Entry 4HH2 (X-ray diffraction, 2.80 A resolution); this record covers chains A and B of the 4 polymer chains in the assembly.

# Chain A (and B)
Name: Transcriptional regulator, PpsR
Source organism: Rhodobacter sphaeroides
Notes: chain B of this document is another copy of the same molecule, construct and numbering; everything in this record applies to it too
UniProtKB: Q3J179 (Q3J179_RHOS4); residues 2-379 here = UniProt positions 2-379
Amino-acid sequence (384 residues; row label = number of the first residue in the row; numbers below 1 keep their minus sign (Gly-4 is residue -4)):
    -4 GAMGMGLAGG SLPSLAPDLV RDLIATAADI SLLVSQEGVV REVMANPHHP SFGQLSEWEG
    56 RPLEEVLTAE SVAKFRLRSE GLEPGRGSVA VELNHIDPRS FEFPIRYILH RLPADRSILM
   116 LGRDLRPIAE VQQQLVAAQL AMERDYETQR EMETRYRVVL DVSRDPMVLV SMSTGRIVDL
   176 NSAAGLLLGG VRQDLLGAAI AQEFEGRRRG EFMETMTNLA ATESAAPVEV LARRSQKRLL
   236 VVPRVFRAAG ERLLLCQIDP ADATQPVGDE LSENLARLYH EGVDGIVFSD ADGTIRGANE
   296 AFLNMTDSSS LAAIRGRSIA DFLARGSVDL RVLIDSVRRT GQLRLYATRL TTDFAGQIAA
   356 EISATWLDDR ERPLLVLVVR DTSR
Unresolved in the structure: -4 to 5, 259-261, 379 (chain B: -4 to 5, 259-262, 379)
Sequence notes: expression tag (-4 to 1)

# Interface between chain A and chain B
Contacting residue pairs (193):
  Ser6(A) with Leu28(B); Arg36(B); Glu37(B), hydrogen bond
  Leu7(A) with Pro12(B); Arg16(B); Glu37(B), hydrogen bond (backbone-side chain); Met39(B), hydrophobic
  Pro8(A) with Leu28(B)
  Ser9(A) with Pro12(B)
  Leu14(A) with Leu107(B), hydrophobic; Pro108(B)
  Val15(A) with Leu10(B), hydrophobic; Val15(B), hydrophobic
  Arg16(A) with Leu7(B)
  Leu18(A) with His105(B); Leu114(B), hydrophobic; Leu116(B)
  Ile19(A) with Leu7(B), hydrophobic; Leu18(B), hydrophobic
  Thr21(A) with Ile103(B); His105(B), hydrogen bond; Leu116(B)
  Ala22(A) with Ala22(B); Ala23(B); Leu116(B); Arg118(B), hydrogen bond (backbone-side chain)
  Ala23(A) with Ala22(B); Arg118(B)
  Asp24(A) with Arg101(B), salt bridge; Arg118(B), salt bridge
  Leu28(A) with Ser6(B)
  Glu37(A) with Ser6(B); Leu7(B)
  Met39(A) with Leu7(B), hydrophobic
  Asn41(A) with Arg101(B); Ile103(B)
  His43(A) with Ser83(B), hydrogen bond; Val84(B); Ala85(B); Arg101(B); Ile103(B)
  His44(A) with Arg101(B), hydrogen bond
  Ser83(A) with His43(B), hydrogen bond
  Arg101(A) with His43(B)
  Ile103(A) with Thr21(B)
  His105(A) with Leu18(B); Thr21(B), hydrogen bond
  Leu107(A) with Pro8(B), hydrophobic; Leu14(B), hydrophobic
  Pro108(A) with Leu14(B)
  Ala109(A) with Pro8(B), hydrophobic
  Asp110(A) with Pro8(B)
  Leu114(A) with Leu18(B), hydrophobic
  Leu116(A) with Leu18(B); Thr21(B); Ala22(B), hydrophobic
  Arg118(A) with Thr21(B), hydrogen bond (side chain-backbone); Ala22(B); Asp24(B), salt bridge; Asn41(B); Arg118(B)
  Pro122(A) with Ile123(B), hydrophobic
  Ile123(A) with Pro122(B), hydrophobic; Val126(B), hydrophobic
  Val126(A) with Val126(B), hydrophobic; Gln127(B); Leu130(B), hydrophobic
  Gln129(A) with Leu130(B)
  Leu130(A) with Val126(B), hydrophobic; Gln129(B); Leu130(B), hydrophobic
  Ala133(A) with Ala133(B), hydrophobic; Met137(B)
  Ala136(A) with Met137(B), hydrophobic
  Met137(A) with Ala136(B), hydrophobic; Met137(B), hydrophobic; Asp140(B)
  Asp140(A) with Met137(B); Asp140(B)
  Glu142(A) with Ala244(B)
  Thr143(A) with Gln144(B)
  Gln144(A) with Asp140(B)
  Glu146(A) with Ala244(B)
  Glu148(A) with Met147(B)
  Thr149(A) with Phe241(B); Arg242(B); Ala243(B)
  Arg150(A) with Tyr151(B), hydrogen bond; Val173(B); Leu248(B)
  Tyr151(A) with Met147(B), hydrophobic; Arg150(B), hydrogen bond; Tyr151(B), hydrophobic; Val154(B), hydrophobic
  Val153(A) with Phe241(B), hydrophobic
  Val154(A) with Tyr151(B), hydrophobic; Met162(B), hydrophobic
  Asp156(A) with Arg239(B), salt bridge
  Val157(A) with Arg239(B); Leu250(B), hydrophobic; Gln252(B), hydrogen bond (backbone-side chain)
  Ser158(A) with Ser158(B), hydrogen bond; Asp160(B)
  Arg159(A) with Asp160(B), salt bridge; Gln252(B); Asp254(B), salt bridge
  Asp160(A) with Ser158(B); Arg159(B), salt bridge
  Met162(A) with Val154(B); Val157(B), hydrophobic; Ser158(B)
  Leu164(A) with Arg150(B)
  Val173(A) with Arg150(B)
  Arg239(A) with Val157(B)
  Phe241(A) with Thr149(B); Val153(B), hydrophobic
  Arg242(A) with Thr149(B)
  Ala243(A) with Glu146(B)
  Ala244(A) with Glu146(B)
  Leu248(A) with Arg150(B)
  Leu250(A) with Val153(B), hydrophobic; Val157(B), hydrophobic
  Gln252(A) with Val157(B), hydrogen bond (side chain-backbone); Arg159(B)
  Ile253(A) with Arg159(B)
  Asp254(A) with Arg159(B), salt bridge
  Glu265(A) with Arg291(B), salt bridge
  Leu266(A) with Phe283(B), hydrophobic
  Asn269(A) with Phe283(B); Leu369(B)
  Leu270(A) with Leu270(B); Ala271(B), hydrophobic; Tyr274(B), hydrophobic; Phe283(B), hydrophobic
  Ala271(A) with Leu270(B), hydrophobic
  Arg272(A) with Leu362(B), hydrogen bond (side chain-backbone); Asp363(B), salt bridge
  Leu273(A) with Ile281(B), hydrophobic; Val371(B), hydrophobic
  Tyr274(A) with Leu266(B); Leu270(B), hydrophobic
  His275(A) with Leu266(B)
  Glu276(A) with Gln337(B), hydrogen bond (backbone-side chain); Thr360(B); Asp363(B)
  Gly277(A) with Gln337(B); Thr360(B)
  Val278(A) with Gln337(B); Leu338(B); Arg339(B); Ser358(B); Ala359(B); Thr360(B)
  Asp279(A) with Ser358(B), hydrogen bond; Val373(B)
  Phe283(A) with Leu266(B), hydrophobic; Asn269(B)
  Arg291(A) with Glu265(B), salt bridge; Leu266(B); Asn269(B)
  Gln337(A) with Glu276(B), hydrogen bond (side chain-backbone); Gly277(B); Val278(B)
  Leu338(A) with Val278(B)
  Arg339(A) with Val278(B); Asp376(B), salt bridge; Ser378(B)
  Leu340(A) with Arg375(B)
  Glu356(A) with Glu356(B); Arg375(B), hydrogen bond (backbone-side chain)
  Ser358(A) with Val278(B); Asp279(B), hydrogen bond; Arg375(B), hydrogen bond
  Ala359(A) with Val278(B)
  Thr360(A) with Glu276(B); Gly277(B); Val278(B), hydrogen bond (side chain-backbone)
  Leu362(A) with Asn269(B); Arg272(B)
  Asp363(A) with Arg272(B), hydrogen bond (backbone-side chain)
  Arg365(A) with Arg233(B)
  Leu369(A) with Asn269(B)
  Val371(A) with Leu273(B), hydrophobic
  Val373(A) with Asp279(B); Arg375(B), hydrogen bond (backbone-side chain)
  Arg375(A) with Glu356(B), salt bridge; Ser358(B), hydrogen bond; Val373(B), hydrogen bond (side chain-backbone); Arg375(B)
  Asp376(A) with Arg339(B), hydrogen bond (backbone-side chain); Leu340(B)
  Thr377(A) with Arg339(B)
  Ser378(A) with Arg339(B)
Also at the interface, not in a pair above, chain A (111 interface residues in all): Leu10, Asp17, Ala85, Gly117, Arg145, Met147, Leu155, Glu246, Ile281, Ile357, Arg367
Also at the interface, not in a pair above, chain B (109 interface residues in all): Asp17, Ile19, His44, Thr143, Glu148, Leu155, Leu164, Glu224, Ile253, His275, Ile357, Trp361, Val374, Thr377

# Summary
111 residues of chain A and 109 residues of chain B are in contact, with 27 hydrogen bonds and 13 salt
bridges. Polar contacts include Asp24(A)-Arg101(B), Asp24(A)-Arg118(B) and Asp156(A)-Arg239(B).
Chain A and chain B are both Transcriptional regulator, PpsR (Rhodobacter sphaeroides); the structure,
Structure of PpsR without the HTH motif from Rb. sphaeroides, was determined by X-ray diffraction (same
publication as 4HH1 and 4HH3).
